PDB entry 5FYX | X-ray diffraction, 1.80 A resolution | chain A

Chain A:
Molecule: Frequenin 2
Organism: Drosophila melanogaster
Reference sequence: Q9VWX8 (Q9VWX8_DROME); residues 1-187 here = UniProt positions 1-187
Sequence (187 residues; each row starts with the number of its first residue):
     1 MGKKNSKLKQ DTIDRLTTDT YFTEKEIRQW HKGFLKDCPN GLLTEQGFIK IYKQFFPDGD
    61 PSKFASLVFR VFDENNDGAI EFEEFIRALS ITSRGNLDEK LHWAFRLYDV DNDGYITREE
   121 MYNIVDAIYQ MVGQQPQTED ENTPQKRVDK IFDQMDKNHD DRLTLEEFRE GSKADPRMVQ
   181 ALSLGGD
Not modelled in the structure: 1-6, 133-142, 186-187
Differences from the reference sequence: engineered mutation Met-178 (Ile in Q9VWX8)
Ligand contacts:
  - Ca2+ (CA), molecule 1: Asp-73, Asn-75, Asp-77, Ala-79, Ile-80, Glu-81, Glu-84
  - Ca2+ (CA), molecule 2: Asp-109, Val-110, Asp-111, Asp-113, Tyr-115, Glu-120
  - Ca2+ (CA), molecule 3: Asp-156, Lys-157, Asn-158, Asp-160, Arg-162, Leu-163, Glu-167
  - FD6 (N-[2-(2-chloranylphenothiazin-10-yl)ethyl]-4-methyl-piperazin-1-amine): Phe-48, Ile-51, Tyr-52, Phe-55, Phe-64, Val-68, Phe-72, Phe-85, Leu-89, Thr-92, Trp-103, Leu-107, Leu-182, Leu-184
From the paper describing this entry:
  - binding site for FD6: Leu-182

Summary:
Chain A binds 3 copies of Ca2+ and compound FD6. From the paper: a binding site for FD6 at Leu-182.
Chain A is Frequenin 2 (Drosophila melanogaster); the structure, Crystal structure of Drosophila NCS-1 bound
to penothiazine FD16, was determined by X-ray diffraction, deposited together with 5AAN and 5G08.
